1LND - chain E; structure by X-ray diffraction, 1.70 A resolution.

Chain E:
Molecule: Thermolysin
From: Bacillus thermoproteolyticus
Notes: EC 3.4.24.27
UniProtKB: P00800 (THER_BACTH); residues 1-316 here = UniProt positions 1-316
Amino-acid sequence (316 residues; numbered 1 to 316; the number before each row is that of its first residue):
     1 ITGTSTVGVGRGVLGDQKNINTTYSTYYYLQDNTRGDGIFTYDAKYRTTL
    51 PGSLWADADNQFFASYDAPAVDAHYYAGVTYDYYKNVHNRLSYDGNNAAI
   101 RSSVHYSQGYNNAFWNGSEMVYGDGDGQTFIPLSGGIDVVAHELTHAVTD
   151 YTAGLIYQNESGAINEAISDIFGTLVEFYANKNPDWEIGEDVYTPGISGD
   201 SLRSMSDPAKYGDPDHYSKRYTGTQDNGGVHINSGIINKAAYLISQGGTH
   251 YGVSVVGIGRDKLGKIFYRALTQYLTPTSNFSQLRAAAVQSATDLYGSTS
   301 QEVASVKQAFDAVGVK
Bound ions: Ca2+ site 1: Asp57, Asp59, Gln61; Ca2+ site 2: Asp138, Glu177, Asp185, Glu187, Glu190; Zn2+ site 1: His142, His146, Glu166; Zn2+ site 2: Tyr157, Glu166, His231; Ca2+ site 3: Glu177, Asn183, Asp185, Glu190; Ca2+ site 4: Tyr193, Thr194, Ile197, Asp200
Small-molecule neighbours: lysine / valine: Asn111, Asn112, Ala113, Phe130, Leu133, Val139, His142, Glu143, Leu202, Arg203, His231

Summary:
Chain E binds lysine / valine. The Ca2+ site 1 is built by Asp57, Asp59 and Gln61. The Ca2+ site 2 is built by
Asp138, Glu177, Asp185, Glu187 and Glu190.
Chain E is Thermolysin (Bacillus thermoproteolyticus); the structure, A structural analysis of metal
substitutions in thermolysin, was determined by X-ray diffraction (same publication as 1LNA, 1LNB, 1LNC, 1LNE
and 1LNF).
